PDB entry 8HIN | electron microscopy, 3.30 A resolution | chains A and B

Chain A:
Molecule: Sodium/glucose cotransporter 2
Organism: Homo sapiens
UniProt: P31639 (SC5A2_HUMAN); residues 1-672 here = UniProt positions 1-672
Sequence (676 residues; numbered -3 to 672; the number before each row is that of its first residue; numbers below 1 keep their minus sign (Gly-3 is residue -3)):
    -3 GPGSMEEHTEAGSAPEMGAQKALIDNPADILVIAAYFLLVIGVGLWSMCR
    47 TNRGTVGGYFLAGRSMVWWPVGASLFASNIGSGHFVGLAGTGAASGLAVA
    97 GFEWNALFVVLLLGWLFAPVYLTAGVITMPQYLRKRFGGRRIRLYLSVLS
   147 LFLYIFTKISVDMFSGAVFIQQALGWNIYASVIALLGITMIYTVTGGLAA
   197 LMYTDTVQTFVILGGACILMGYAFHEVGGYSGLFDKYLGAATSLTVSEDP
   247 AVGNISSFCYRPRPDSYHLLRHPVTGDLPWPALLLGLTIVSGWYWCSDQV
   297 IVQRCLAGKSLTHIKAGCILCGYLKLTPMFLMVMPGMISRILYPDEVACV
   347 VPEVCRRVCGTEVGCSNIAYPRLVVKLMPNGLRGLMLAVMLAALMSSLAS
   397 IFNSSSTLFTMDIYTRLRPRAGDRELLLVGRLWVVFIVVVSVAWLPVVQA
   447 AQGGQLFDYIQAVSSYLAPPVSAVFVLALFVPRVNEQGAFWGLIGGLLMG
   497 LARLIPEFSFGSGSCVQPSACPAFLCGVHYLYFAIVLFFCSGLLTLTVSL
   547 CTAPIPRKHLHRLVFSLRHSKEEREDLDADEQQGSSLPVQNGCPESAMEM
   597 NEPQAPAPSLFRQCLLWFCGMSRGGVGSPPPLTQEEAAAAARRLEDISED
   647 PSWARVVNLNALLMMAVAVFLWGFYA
Not modelled in the structure: -3 to 13, 48-58, 580-639
Differences from the reference sequence: expression tag (-3 to 0)
Disulfides: Cys255-Cys511, Cys345-Cys351, Cys355-Cys361, Cys517-Cys522
Small-molecule neighbours: Phlorizin (LN9; 1-[2-[(2S,3R,4S,5S,6R)-6-(hydroxymethyl)-3,4,5-tris(oxidanyl)oxan-2-yl]oxy-4,6-bis(oxidanyl)phenyl]-3-(4-hydroxyphenyl)propan-1-one): Ala69, Ser70, Ala73, Ser74, Ile76, Gly77, Asp201, Thr202, Thr205, Val296, Arg300, Ser392, Ser393, Ser396
From the paper describing this entry:
  - post-translational modification sites: Asn250
  - binding site for Phlorizin: Ala69, Ser70, Ala73, Ser74, Asp201, Arg300
  - mutagenesis - F98A, F453A: abolished binding to Phlorizin
  - contacts within the chain: Phe98-Phe453 (pi stacking)
  - mutagenesis - S74A, D201A: decreased binding to Phlorizin
  - mutagenesis - S74A, D201A: abolished binding to Phloretin
  - conformationally variable residues: Lys154
  - mutagenesis - F98A, F453A: decreased binding to SGLT2 inhibitors

Chain B:
Molecule: PDZK1-interacting protein 1
Organism: Homo sapiens
UniProt: Q13113 (PDZ1I_HUMAN); residues 1-114 here = UniProt positions 1-114
Sequence (114 residues; row label = number of the first residue in the row):
     1 MSALSLLILGLLTAVPPASCQQGLGNLQPWMQGLIAVAVFLVLVAIAFAV
    51 NHFWCQEEPEPAHMILTVGNKADGVLVGTDGRYSSMAASFRSSEHENAYE
   101 NVPEEEGKVRSTPM
Not modelled in the structure: 1-27, 57-114
Curated features (UniProtKB/Swiss-Prot):
  - modified residue: Ser85 (Phosphoserine)

Interface between chain A and chain B:
Contacting residue pairs (16; chain A residue first):
  Leu658(A) with Val44(B), hydrophobic
  Met661(A) with Phe40(B), hydrophobic
  Ala662(A) with Val37(B), hydrophobic; Phe40(B)
  Val665(A) with Ala36(B); Val37(B); Phe40(B), hydrophobic
  Phe666(A) with Trp30(B); Gly33(B); Leu34(B)
  Gly669(A) with Gln32(B); Gly33(B); Ala36(B)
  Phe670(A) with Pro29(B); Gly33(B)
  Ala672(A) with Gln32(B)

Overview:
Chain A and chain B form an interface of 8 and 9 residues respectively. Chain A binds Phlorizin. The paper
reports a binding site for Phlorizin at Ala69(A), Ser70(A) and Ala73(A) among others; F98A and F453A of chain
A abolish binding to Phlorizin; 4 substitutions were tested in all.
Here chain A is Sodium/glucose cotransporter 2 and chain B is PDZK1-interacting protein 1, both from Homo
sapiens. Entry 8HIN (Structure of human SGLT2-MAP17 complex with Phlorizin) was determined by electron
microscopy (same publication as 8HEZ, 8HG7, 8HDH and 8HB0).
